Entry 9GUT (electron microscopy, 2.80 A resolution); this record covers chains A and F of the 24 polymer chains in the assembly.

[Chain A]
Molecule: 16S ribosomal RNA
Organism: Escherichia coli K-12
Sequence (3082 nucleotides; row label = number of the first residue in the row):
     1 AAAUUGAAGA GUUUGAUCAU GGCUCAGAUU GAACGCUGGC GGCAGGCCUA ACACAUGCAA
    61 GUCGAACGGU AACAGGAAGA AGCUUGCUUC UUUGCUGACG AGUGGCGGAC GGGUGAGUAA
   121 UGUCUGGGAA ACUGCCUGAU GGAGGGGGAU AACUACUGGA AACGGUAGCU AAUACCGCAU
   181 AACGUCGCAA GACCAAAGAG GGGUACCUUC GGGCCUCUUG CCAUCGGAUG UGCCCAGAUG
   241 GGAUUAGCUA GUAGGUGGGG UAACGGCUCA CCUAGGCGAC GAUCCCUAGC UGGUCUGAGA
   301 GGAUGACCAG CCACACUGGA ACUGAGACAC GGUCCAGACU CCUACGGGAG GCAGCAGUGG
   361 GGAAUAUUGC ACAAUGGGCG CAAGCCUGAU GCAGCCAUGC CGCGUGUAUG AAGAAGGCCU
   421 UCGGGUUGUA AAGUACUUUC AGCGGGGAGG AAGGGAGUAA AGUUAAUACC UUUGCUCAUU
   481 GACGUUACCC GCAGAAGAAG CACCGGCUAA CUCCGUGCCA GCAGCCXCGG UAAUACGGAG
   541 GGUGCAAGCG UUAAUCGGAA UUACUGGGCG UAAAGCGCAC GCAGGCGGUU UGUUAAGUCA
   601 GAUGUGAAAU CCCCGGGCUC AACCUGGGAA CUGCAUCUGA UACUGGCAAG CUUGAGUCUC
   661 GUAGAGGGGG GUAGAAUUCC AGGUGUAGCG GUGAAAUGCG UAGAGAUCUG GAGGAAUACC
   721 GGUGGCGAAG GCGGCCCCCU GGACGAAGAC UGACGCUCAG GUGCGAAAGC GUGGGGAGCA
   781 AACAGGAUUA GAUACCCUGG UAGUCCACGC CGUAAACGAU GUCGACUUGG AGGUUGUGCC
   841 CUUGAGGCGU GGCUUCCGGA GCUAACGCGU UAAGUCGACC GCCUGGGGAG UACGGCCGCA
   901 AGGUUAAAAC UCAAAUGAAU UGACGGGGGC CCGCACAAGC GGUGGAGCAU GUGGUUUAAU
   961 UCGAUGXAAC GCGAAGAACC UUACCUGGUC UUGACAUCCA CGGAAGUUUU CAGAGAUGAG
  1021 AAUGUGCCUU CGGGAACCGU GAGACAGGUG CUGCAUGGCU GUCGUCAGCU CGUGUUGUGA
  1081 AAUGUUGGGU UAAGUCCCGC AACGAGCGCA ACCCUUAUCC UUUGUUGCCA GCGGUCCGGC
  1141 CGGGAACUCA AAGGAGACUG CCAGUGAUAA ACUGGAGGAA GGUGGGGAUG ACGUCAAGUC
  1201 AUCAUGGCCC UUACGACCAG GGCUACACAC GUGCUACAAU GGCGCAUACA AAGAGAAGCG
  1261 ACCUCGCGAG AGCAAGCGGA CCUCAUAAAG UGCGUCGUAG UCCGGAUUGG AGUCUGCAAC
  1321 UCGACUCCAU GAAGUCGGAA UCGCUAGUAA UCGUGGAUCA GAAUGCCACG GUGAAUACGU
  1381 UCCCGGGCCU UGUACACACC GCCCGUXACA CCAUGGGAGU GGGUUGCAAA AGAAGUAGGU
  1441 AGCUUAACCU UCGGGAGGGC GCUUACCACU UUGUGAUUCA UGACUGGGGU GAAGUCGUAA
  1501 CAAGGUAACC GUAGGGGAAC CUGCGGUUGG AUCACCUCCU UAAAUUGAAG AGUUUGAUCA
  1561 UGGCUCAGAU UGAACGCUGG CGGCAGGCCU AACACAUGCA AGUCGAACGG UAACAGGAAG
  1621 AAGCUUGCUU CUUUGCUGAC GAGUGGCGGA CGGGUGAGUA AUGUCUGGGA AACUGCCUGA
  1681 UGGAGGGGGA UAACUACUGG AAACGGUAGC UAAUACCGCA UAACGUCGCA AGACCAAAGA
  1741 GGGGUACCUU CGGGCCUCUU GCCAUCGGAU GUGCCCAGAU GGGAUUAGCU AGUAGGUGGG
  1801 GUAACGGCUC ACCUAGGCGA CGAUCCCUAG CUGGUCUGAG AGGAUGACCA GCCACACUGG
  1861 AACUGAGACA CGGUCCAGAC UCCUACGGGA GGCAGCAGUG GGGAAUAUUG CACAAUGGGC
  1921 GCAAGCCUGA UGCAGCCAUG CCGCGUGUAU GAAGAAGGCC UUCGGGUUGU AAAGUACUUU
  1981 CAGCGGGGAG GAAGGGAGUA AAGUUAAUAC CUUUGCUCAU UGACGUUACC CGCAGAAGAA
  2041 GCACCGGCUA ACUCCGUGCC AGCAGCCXCG GUAAUACGGA GGGUGCAAGC GUUAAUCGGA
  2101 AUUACUGGGC GUAAAGCGCA CGCAGGCGGU UUGUUAAGUC AGAUGUGAAA UCCCCGGGCU
  2161 CAACCUGGGA ACUGCAUCUG AUACUGGCAA GCUUGAGUCU CGUAGAGGGG GGUAGAAUUC
  2221 CAGGUGUAGC GGUGAAAUGC GUAGAGAUCU GGAGGAAUAC CGGUGGCGAA GGCGGCCCCC
  2281 UGGACGAAGA CUGACGCUCA GGUGCGAAAG CGUGGGGAGC AAACAGGAUU AGAUACCCUG
  2341 GUAGUCCACG CCGUAAACGA UGUCGACUUG GAGGUUGUGC CCUUGAGGCG UGGCUUCCGG
  2401 AGCUAACGCG UUAAGUCGAC CGCCUGGGGA GUACGGCCGC AAGGUUAAAA CUCAAAUGAA
  2461 UUGACGGGGG CCCGCACAAG CGGUGGAGCA UGUGGUUUAA UUCGAUGXAA CGCGAAGAAC
  2521 CUUACCUGGU CUUGACAUCC ACGGAAGUUU UCAGAGAUGA GAAUGUGCCU UCGGGAACCG
  2581 UGAGACAGGU GCUGCAUGGC UGUCGUCAGC UCGUGUUGUG AAAUGUUGGG UUAAGUCCCG
  2641 CAACGAGCGC AACCCUUAUC CUUUGUUGCC AGCGGUCCGG CCGGGAACUC AAAGGAGACU
  2701 GCCAGUGAUA AACUGGAGGA AGGUGGGGAU GACGUCAAGU CAUCAUGGCC CUUACGACCA
  2761 GGGCUACACA CGUGCUACAA UGGCGCAUAC AAAGAGAAGC GACCUCGCGA GAGCAAGCGG
  2821 ACCUCAUAAA GUGCGUCGUA GUCCGGAUUG GAGUCUGCAA CUCGACUCCA UGAAGUCGGA
  2881 AUCGCUAGUA AUCGUGGAUC AGAAUGCCAC GGUGAAUACG UUCCCGGGCC UUGUACACAC
  2941 CGCCCGUXAC ACCAUGGGAG UGGGUUGCAA AAGAAGUAGG UAGCUUAACC UUCGGGAGGG
  3001 CGCUUACCAC UUUGUGAUUC AUGACUGGGG UGAAGUCGUA ACAAGGUAAC CGUAGGGGAA
  3061 CCUGCGGUUG GAUCACCUCC UU
Not modelled in the structure: 1492-1493, 1542-3082
Modified positions: PSU (pseudouridine-5'-monophosphate) at position 516, G7M (N7-methyl-guanosine-5'-monophosphate) at position 527, 2MG (2N-methylguanosine-5'-monophosphate) at position 966, 5MC (5-methylcytidine-5'-monophosphate) at position 967, 2MG (2N-methylguanosine-5'-monophosphate) at position 1207, 4OC (4n,o2'-methylcytidine-5'-monophosphate) at position 1402, 5MC (5-methylcytidine-5'-monophosphate) at position 1407, UR3 (3-methyluridine-5'-monophoshate) at position 1498, 2MG (2N-methylguanosine-5'-monophosphate) at position 1516, MA6 (6N-dimethyladenosine-5'-monophoshate) at position 1518, MA6 (6N-dimethyladenosine-5'-monophoshate) at position 1519, PSU (pseudouridine-5'-monophosphate) at position 2057, G7M (N7-methyl-guanosine-5'-monophosphate) at position 2068, 2MG (2N-methylguanosine-5'-monophosphate) at position 2507, 5MC (5-methylcytidine-5'-monophosphate) at position 2508, 2MG (2N-methylguanosine-5'-monophosphate) at position 2748, 4OC (4n,o2'-methylcytidine-5'-monophosphate) at position 2943, 5MC (5-methylcytidine-5'-monophosphate) at position 2948, UR3 (3-methyluridine-5'-monophoshate) at position 3039, 2MG (2N-methylguanosine-5'-monophosphate) at position 3057, MA6 (6N-dimethyladenosine-5'-monophoshate) at position 3059, MA6 (6N-dimethyladenosine-5'-monophoshate) at position 3060
Covalent attachments: covalent link 2MG_1516-MA6_1519
Ion coordination: Mg2+ site 1 near G21 (its only coordinating residue here); Mg2+ site 2: C48, G115; Mg2+ site 3 near A53 (its only coordinating residue here); Mg2+ site 4: A59, U387; Mg2+ site 5 near G100 (its only coordinating residue here); Mg2+ site 6: A109, G331; Mg2+ site 7 near G111 (its only coordinating residue here); Mg2+ site 8: G115, G117, G289; Mg2+ site 9: A116, G117, G289; Mg2+ site 10 near G145 (its only coordinating residue here); Mg2+ site 11 near A171 (its only coordinating residue here); Mg2+ site 12: A174, C175; 73 more Mg2+ sites not listed

[Chain F]
Molecule: 30S ribosomal protein S5
Organism: Escherichia coli K-12
UniProt: P0A7W1 (RS5_ECOLI); numbering as in UniProt (aligned over 10-165)
Amino-acid sequence (156 residues; row label = number of the first residue in the row):
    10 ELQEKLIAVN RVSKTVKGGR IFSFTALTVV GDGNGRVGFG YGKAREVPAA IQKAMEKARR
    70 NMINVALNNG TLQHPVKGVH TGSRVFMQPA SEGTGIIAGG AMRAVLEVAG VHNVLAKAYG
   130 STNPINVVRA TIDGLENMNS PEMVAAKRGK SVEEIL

[Chain A / chain F interface]
Residue-residue contacts (68):
  U5(A) - Ser100(F)  hydrogen bond to the base
  G6(A) - Ala99(F)  base contact
  G6(A) - Ser100(F)  hydrogen bond to the base
  G6(A) - Thr103(F)  hydrogen bond to the base
  G6(A) - Leu124(F)  base contact
  A7(A) - Phe95(F)  base contact
  A7(A) - Gln97(F)  base contact
  A7(A) - Leu124(F)  phosphate contact
  A7(A) - Ala125(F)  hydrogen bond to the sugar
  A7(A) - Tyr128(F)  base contact
  A8(A) - Ile106(F)  base contact
  A8(A) - Ala107(F)  hydrogen bond to the sugar
  A8(A) - Gly108(F)  hydrogen bond to the sugar
  A8(A) - Arg112(F)  base contact
  A8(A) - Ala125(F)  sugar contact
  A8(A) - Lys126(F)  sugar contact
  G9(A) - Gly108(F)  hydrogen bond to the phosphate
  G9(A) - Lys126(F)  salt bridge to the phosphate
  G9(A) - Ala127(F)  phosphate contact
  A10(A) - Thr131(F)  hydrogen bond to the phosphate
  G15(A) - Ser22(F)  hydrogen bond to the base
  G15(A) - Thr24(F)  hydrogen bond to the base
  G15(A) - Arg29(F)  hydrogen bond to the sugar
  A16(A) - Val21(F)  sugar contact
  A16(A) - Ser22(F)  sugar contact
  U17(A) - Asn19(F)  hydrogen bond to the phosphate
  C18(A) - Asn132(F)  hydrogen bond to the phosphate
  C18(A) - Ile134(F)  phosphate contact
  C18(A) - Asn135(F)  phosphate contact
  A19(A) - Ser130(F)  hydrogen bond to the phosphate
  A19(A) - Asn132(F)  hydrogen bond to the phosphate
  A19(A) - Asn135(F)  phosphate contact
  U20(A) - Ser130(F)  phosphate contact
  A559(A) - Lys126(F)  salt bridge to the phosphate
  A560(A) - Tyr128(F)  stacking on the base
  A864(A) - Thr90(F)  phosphate contact
  U921(A) - Lys23(F)  hydrogen bond to the sugar
  U921(A) - Thr24(F)  hydrogen bond to the sugar
  G922(A) - Thr24(F)  sugar contact
  G922(A) - Val25(F)  sugar contact
  G922(A) - Lys26(F)  phosphate contact
  A923(A) - Lys26(F)  phosphate contact
  U1070(A) - Val25(F)  phosphate contact
  C1071(A) - Arg54(F)  salt bridge to the phosphate
  G1072(A) - Lys62(F)  salt bridge to the phosphate
  U1073(A) - Lys62(F)  salt bridge to the phosphate
  G1074(A) - Lys66(F)  salt bridge to the phosphate
  U1078(A) - His89(F)  hydrogen bond to the sugar
  U1078(A) - Ile134(F)  sugar contact
  U1078(A) - Asn135(F)  hydrogen bond to the base
  U1078(A) - Arg138(F)  sugar contact
  G1079(A) - Tyr50(F)  phosphate contact
  G1079(A) - Ile134(F)  phosphate contact
  G1079(A) - Arg138(F)  salt bridge to the phosphate
  A1080(A) - Val21(F)  phosphate contact
  A1080(A) - Ser22(F)  phosphate contact
  A1080(A) - Tyr50(F)  phosphate contact
  A1080(A) - Lys52(F)  salt bridge to the phosphate
  A1081(A) - Val21(F)  phosphate contact
  A1081(A) - Ser22(F)  phosphate contact
  A1081(A) - Lys23(F)  phosphate contact
  A1081(A) - Lys52(F)  salt bridge to the phosphate
  A1082(A) - Lys23(F)  salt bridge to the phosphate
  A1396(A) - Thr24(F)  base contact
  A1396(A) - Arg29(F)  sugar contact
  C1397(A) - Arg29(F)  salt bridge to the phosphate
  A1398(A) - Val25(F)  base contact
  A1398(A) - Lys26(F)  hydrogen bond to the base
Other interface residues (no listed pair), chain A (33 interface residues in all): A298, A865
Other interface residues (no listed pair), chain F (42 interface residues in all): Arg20, Gly28, Ser32, Thr34, Arg69, Gly91, Gly109

[Overview]
Chain A and chain F form an interface of 33 and 42 residues respectively; the contacts include 20 hydrogen
bonds, 11 salt bridges and 1 aromatic stacking contact. Among the polar pairs are U5(A)-Ser100(F),
G6(A)-Ser100(F) and G6(A)-Thr103(F). C48(A) and G115(A) coordinate Mg2+ site 2.
Chain A is 16S ribosomal RNA and chain F is 30S ribosomal protein S5, both from Escherichia coli K-12; the
structure, 30S mRNA delivery complex (bS1 resolved), was determined by electron microscopy together with 9GUP,
9GUQ, 9GUR, 9GUS, 9GUU, 9GUV, 9GUW and 9GUX from the same study.
